Entry 8ITU (electron microscopy, 3.68 A resolution); this record covers chains C and I of the 9 polymer chains in the assembly.

Chain C:
Protein: Spike glycoprotein
Source organism: Severe acute respiratory syndrome coronavirus 2
UniProt: P0DTC2 (SPIKE_SARS2); aligned to UniProt positions 1-1208 over residues 1-1208
Sequence (1286 residues; each row starts with the number of its first residue; note: 9 numbers in that range are skipped by the numbering (no residue carries them; nothing is unmodelled there); a row labelled like 210A-210G holds insertion residues (210A, then the next letters in order)):
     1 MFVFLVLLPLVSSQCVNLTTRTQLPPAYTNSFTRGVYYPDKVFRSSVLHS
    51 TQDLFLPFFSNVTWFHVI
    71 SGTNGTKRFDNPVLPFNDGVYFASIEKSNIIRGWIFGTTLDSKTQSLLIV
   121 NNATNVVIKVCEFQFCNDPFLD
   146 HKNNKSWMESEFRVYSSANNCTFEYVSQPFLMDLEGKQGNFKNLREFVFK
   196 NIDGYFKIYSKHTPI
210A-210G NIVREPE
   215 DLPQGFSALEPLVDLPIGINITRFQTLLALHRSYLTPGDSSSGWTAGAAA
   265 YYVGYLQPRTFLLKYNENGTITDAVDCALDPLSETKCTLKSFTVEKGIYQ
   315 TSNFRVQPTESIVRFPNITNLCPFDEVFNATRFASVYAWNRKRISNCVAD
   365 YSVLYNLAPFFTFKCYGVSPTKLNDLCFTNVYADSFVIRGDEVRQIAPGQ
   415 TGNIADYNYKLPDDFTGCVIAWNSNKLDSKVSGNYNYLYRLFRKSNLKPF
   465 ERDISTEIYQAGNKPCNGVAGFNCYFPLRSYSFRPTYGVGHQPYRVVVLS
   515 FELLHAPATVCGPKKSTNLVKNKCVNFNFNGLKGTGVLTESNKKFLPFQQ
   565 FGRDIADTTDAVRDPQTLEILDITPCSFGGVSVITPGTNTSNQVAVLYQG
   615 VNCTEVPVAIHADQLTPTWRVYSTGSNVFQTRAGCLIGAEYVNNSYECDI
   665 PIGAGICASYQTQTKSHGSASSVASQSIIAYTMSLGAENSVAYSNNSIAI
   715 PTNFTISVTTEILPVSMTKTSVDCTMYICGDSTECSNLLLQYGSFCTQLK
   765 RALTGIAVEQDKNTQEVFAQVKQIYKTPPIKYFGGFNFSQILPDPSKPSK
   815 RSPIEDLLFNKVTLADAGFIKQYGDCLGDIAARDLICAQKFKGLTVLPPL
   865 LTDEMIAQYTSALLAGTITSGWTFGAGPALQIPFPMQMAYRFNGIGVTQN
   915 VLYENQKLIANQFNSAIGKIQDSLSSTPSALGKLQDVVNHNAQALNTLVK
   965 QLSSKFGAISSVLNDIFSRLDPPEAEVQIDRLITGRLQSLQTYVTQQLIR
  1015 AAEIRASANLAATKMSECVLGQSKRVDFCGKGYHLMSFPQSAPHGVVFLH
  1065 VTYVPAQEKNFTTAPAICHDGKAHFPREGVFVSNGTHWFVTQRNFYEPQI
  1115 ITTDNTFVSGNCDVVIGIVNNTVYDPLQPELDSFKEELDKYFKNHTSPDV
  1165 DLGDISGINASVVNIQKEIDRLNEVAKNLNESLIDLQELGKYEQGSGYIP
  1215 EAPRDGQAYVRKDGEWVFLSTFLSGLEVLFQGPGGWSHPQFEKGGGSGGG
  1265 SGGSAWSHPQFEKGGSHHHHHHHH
Unresolved in the structure: 1-14, 71-76, 146-152, 177-184, 210A-210G, 248-256, 621-640, 676-690, 828-851, 1148-1288
Construct notes: variant Val-67 (Ala in P0DTC2), Ile-95 (Thr in P0DTC2), Asp-142 (Tyr145 in P0DTC2), Ile-210B (Leu212 in P0DTC2), Asp-339 (Gly in P0DTC2), Leu-371 (Ser in P0DTC2), Pro-373 (Ser in P0DTC2), Phe-375 (Ser in P0DTC2), Asn-417 (Lys in P0DTC2), Lys-440 (Asn in P0DTC2), Ser-446 (Gly in P0DTC2), Asn-477 (Ser in P0DTC2), Lys-478 (Thr in P0DTC2), Ala-484 (Glu in P0DTC2), Arg-493 (Gln in P0DTC2), Ser-496 (Gly in P0DTC2), Arg-498 (Gln in P0DTC2), Tyr-501 (Asn in P0DTC2), His-505 (Tyr in P0DTC2), Lys-547 (Thr in P0DTC2), Gly-614 (Asp in P0DTC2), Tyr-655 (His in P0DTC2), Lys-679 (Asn in P0DTC2), His-681 (Pro in P0DTC2), Lys-764 (Asn in P0DTC2), Tyr-796 (Asp in P0DTC2), Lys-856 (Asn in P0DTC2), His-954 (Gln in P0DTC2), Lys-969 (Asn in P0DTC2), Phe-981 (Leu in P0DTC2); insertion (210E-210G); engineered mutation Gly-682 (Arg in P0DTC2), Ser-683 (Arg in P0DTC2), Ser-685 (Arg in P0DTC2), Pro-817 (Phe in P0DTC2), Pro-892 (Ala in P0DTC2), Pro-899 (Ala in P0DTC2), Pro-942 (Ala in P0DTC2), Pro-986 (Lys in P0DTC2), Pro-987 (Val in P0DTC2); expression tag (1209-1288)
UniProt features mapped onto this chain:
  - region: Asn-280 to Cys-301 (Putative superantigen), Arg-403 to Asp-405 (Integrin-binding motif), Asn-448 to Phe-456 (Immunodominant HLA epitope recognized by the CD8+), Ser-816 to Tyr-837 (Fusion peptide 1), Lys-835 to Phe-855 (Fusion peptide 2), Asp-1163 to Glu-1202 (Heptad repeat 2)
  - site: Arg-815, Ser-816 (Cleavage)
  - glycosylation: Asn-17 (N-linked (GlcNAc...) (complex) asparagine), Asn-61 (N-linked (GlcNAc...) (hybrid) asparagine), Asn-74 (N-linked (GlcNAc...) (complex) asparagine), Asn-122 (N-linked (GlcNAc...) (hybrid) asparagine), Asn-149 (N-linked (GlcNAc...) (complex) asparagine), Asn-165 (N-linked (GlcNAc...) (complex) asparagine), Asn-234 (N-linked (GlcNAc...) (high mannose) asparagine), Asn-282 (N-linked (GlcNAc...) (complex) asparagine), Thr-323 (O-linked (GalNAc) threonine), Ser-325 (O-linked (HexNAc...) serine), Asn-331 (N-linked (GlcNAc...) (complex) asparagine), Asn-343 (N-linked (GlcNAc...) (complex) asparagine), Asn-603 (N-linked (GlcNAc...) (hybrid) asparagine), Asn-616 (N-linked (GlcNAc...) (complex) asparagine), Asn-657 (N-linked (GlcNAc...) (complex) asparagine), Thr-676 (O-linked (GlcNAc...) threonine), Thr-678 (O-linked (GlcNAc...) threonine), Asn-709 (N-linked (GlcNAc...) (high mannose) asparagine), Asn-717 (N-linked (GlcNAc...) (hybrid) asparagine), Asn-801 (N-linked (GlcNAc...) (hybrid) asparagine) and 6 more in UniProt
Disulfides: Cys-15/Cys-136, Cys-131/Cys-166, Cys-291/Cys-301, Cys-336/Cys-361, Cys-379/Cys-432, Cys-391/Cys-525, Cys-480/Cys-488, Cys-538/Cys-590, Cys-617/Cys-649, Cys-662/Cys-671, Cys-738/Cys-760, Cys-743/Cys-749, Cys-1032/Cys-1043, Cys-1082/Cys-1126
Covalently attached groups: N-acetylglucosamine (NAG) linked to Asn-61, Asn-234, Asn-282, Asn-331, Asn-709, Asn-717, Asn-801, Asn-1074, Asn-1098, Asn-1134

Chain I:
Protein: 1H1 heavy chain
Source organism: Oryctolagus cuniculus
Sequence (122 residues; numbered 1 to 122; the number before each row is that of its first residue):
     1 QSLEESGGDLVKPGASLTLTCTASGFSFSSGYDMCWVRQAPGKGLEWIAC
    51 IGTGSSGNIYYASWAKGRFTISKTSSTTVTLQMTSLTAADTATYFCARDD
   101 ADYAGPDYFNLWGPGTLVTVSS
Disulfides: Cys-21/Cys-96, Cys-35/Cys-50

How chain C and chain I interact:
Contacting residue pairs (14):
  Thr-345(C) with Tyr-103(I), hydrogen bond (side chain-backbone)
  Arg-346(C) with Tyr-103(I), hydrogen bond (side chain-backbone); Ala-104(I), hydrogen bond (side chain-backbone); Gly-105(I); Asp-107(I), salt bridge
  Leu-441(C) with Tyr-103(I)
  Asp-442(C) with Tyr-103(I)
  Lys-444(C) with Asp-102(I), salt bridge; Tyr-103(I)
  Val-445(C) with Tyr-32(I)
  Ser-446(C) with Tyr-32(I)
  Asn-448(C) with Tyr-103(I), hydrogen bond
  Tyr-449(C) with Asp-100(I), hydrogen bond
  Asn-450(C) with Tyr-108(I), hydrogen bond
Interface residues without a listed pair, chain C (11 interface residues in all): Tyr-451
Interface residues without a listed pair, chain I (9 interface residues in all): Pro-106

In short:
11 residues of chain C face 9 of chain I across their interface; the contacts include 6 hydrogen bonds and 2
salt bridges. Polar contacts include Arg-346(C)/Asp-107(I), Lys-444(C)/Asp-102(I) and Thr-345(C)/Tyr-103(I).
N-acetylglucosamine is covalently linked to Asn-61(C), Asn-234(C), Asn-282(C), Asn-331(C), Asn-709(C) and
Asn-717(C) and 4 more.
Here chain C is Spike glycoprotein (Severe acute respiratory syndrome coronavirus 2) and chain I is 1H1 heavy
chain (Oryctolagus cuniculus). Entry 8ITU (SARS-CoV-2 Omicron BA.1 Spike glycoprotein in complex with rabbit
monoclonal antibody 1H1 IgG) was determined by electron microscopy (same publication as 8H00 and 8H01).
